PDB entry 6K80 | X-ray diffraction, 1.28 A resolution | chain A

Chain A:
Protein: Dopamine N-acetyltransferase
Source organism: Drosophila melanogaster
Notes: EC 2.3.1.87
UniProtKB: Q94521 (DNAT_DROME); residues 21-230 here correspond to UniProt positions 56-265 (UniProt number = residue number + 35)
Amino-acid sequence (214 residues; each row starts with the number of its first residue):
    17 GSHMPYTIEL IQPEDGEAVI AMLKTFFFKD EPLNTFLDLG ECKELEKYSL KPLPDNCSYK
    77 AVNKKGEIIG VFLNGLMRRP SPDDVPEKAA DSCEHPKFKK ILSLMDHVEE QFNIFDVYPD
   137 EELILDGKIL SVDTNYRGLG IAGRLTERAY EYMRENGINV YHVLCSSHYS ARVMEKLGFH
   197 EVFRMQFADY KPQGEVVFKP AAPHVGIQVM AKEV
Disordered / not traced: 17
Differences from the reference sequence: expression tag (17-20)
Ligand contacts:
  - acetyl coenzyme A (ACO): Phe43, Asp46, Glu47, Pro48, Gly143, Lys144, Ile145, Leu146, Ser147, Val148, Thr150, Arg153, Gly154, Leu155, Gly156, Ile157, Ala158, Val179, Leu180, Cys181, Ser182, Ser186, Val189, Lys192
  - 2-(1H-indol-3-yl)ethanol (ZCW), molecule 1: Phe43, Glu47, Asn50, Leu61, Tyr64, Phe114, Ile117, Met121, Lys144, Ile145, Leu180, Ser182
  - 2-(1H-indol-3-yl)ethanol (ZCW), molecule 2: Asp46, Pro48, Tyr185, Ser186, Val189, His220
  - 2-(1H-indol-3-yl)ethanol (ZCW), molecule 3: His184, Arg200, Met201, Gln202, Val221, Gly222, Ile223, Gln224
UniProt features mapped onto this chain:
  - binding site (acetyl-CoA): Leu146 to Val148, Gly154 to Ala158
  - site: Glu47 (Has a role in the catalytic activity), Tyr64 (Might be involved in substrate binding), Arg153 (Regulates binding affinity for coenzyme A (CoASH)), Ser182 (Has a role in the catalytic activity), Ser186 (Has a role in the catalytic activity), Lys192 (Acetyl-CoA)
What the authors report for this chain:
  - binding site for 2-(1H-indol-3-yl)ethanol: Phe43, Tyr64, Phe114, Leu180
  - binding site for acetyl coenzyme A: Leu146, Lys192
  - contacts within the chain: Asp46-Arg153, Tyr64-Met121
  - conformationally variable residues (loop rearrangement, side-chain flip): Asp46, Met121, Leu146 to Ala158, Lys192
  - catalytic residues: Glu47, Ser182, Ser186
  - mutagenesis - M121A: decreased stability

Summary:
Chain A binds 3 copies of 2-(1H-indol-3-yl)ethanol and acetyl coenzyme A. Curated annotation (UniProt) lists 8
acetyl-CoA-binding residues. The paper reports catalytic residues Glu47, Ser182 and Ser186; M121A reduces
stability.
Chain A is Dopamine N-acetyltransferase (Drosophila melanogaster); the structure, Crystal Structure of
Drosophila melanogaster Dopamine N-Acetyltransferase in Complex with CoA and Tryptophol, was determined by
X-ray diffraction (same publication as 5GI5, 5GI7 and 5GI9).
